6ZIY - chains 4 and 6 of the 15 polymer chains in the assembly; structure by electron microscopy, 4.25 A resolution (low resolution: residue-level contacts below are approximate; hydrogen-bond / salt-bridge calls are withheld).

[Chain 4]
Protein: NADH-quinone oxidoreductase subunit 4
Organism: Thermus thermophilus
Notes: EC 7.1.1.-
Reference sequence: Q56220 (NQO4_THET8); numbering as in UniProt (aligned over 1-409)
Amino-acid sequence (409 residues; each row starts with the number of its first residue):
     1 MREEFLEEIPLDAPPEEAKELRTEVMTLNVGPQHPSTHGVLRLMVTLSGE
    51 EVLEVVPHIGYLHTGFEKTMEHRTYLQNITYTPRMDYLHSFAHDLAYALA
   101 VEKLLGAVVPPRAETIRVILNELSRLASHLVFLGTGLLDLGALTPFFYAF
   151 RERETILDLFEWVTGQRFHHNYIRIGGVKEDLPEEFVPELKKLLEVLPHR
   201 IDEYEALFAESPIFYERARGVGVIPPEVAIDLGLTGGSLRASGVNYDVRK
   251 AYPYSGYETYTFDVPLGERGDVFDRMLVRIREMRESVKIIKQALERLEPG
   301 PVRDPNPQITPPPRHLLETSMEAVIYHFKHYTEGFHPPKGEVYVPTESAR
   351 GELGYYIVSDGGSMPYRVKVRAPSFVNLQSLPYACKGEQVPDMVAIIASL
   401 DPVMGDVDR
Disordered / not traced: 1-25
From the paper describing this entry:
  - catalytic residues: His-38, Tyr-87 (proposed by the authors, not directly observed)

[Chain 6]
Protein: NADH-quinone oxidoreductase subunit 6
Organism: Thermus thermophilus
Notes: EC 7.1.1.-
Reference sequence: Q56218 (NQO6_THET8); residue numbers follow UniProt; this construct covers 1-181
Amino-acid sequence (181 residues; numbered 1 to 181; the number before each row is that of its first residue):
     1 MALKDLFERDVQELEREGILFTTLEKLVAWGRSNSLWPATFGLACCAIEM
    51 MASTDARNDLARFGSEVFRASPRQADVMIVAGRLSKKMAPVMRRVWEQMP
   101 DPKWVISMGACASSGGMFNNYAIVQNVDSVVPVDVYVPGCPPRPEALIYA
   151 VMQLQKKVRGQAYNERGERLPPVAAWKRTRG
Disordered / not traced: 1-15
Metal / ion sites: 4Fe-4S cluster Fe: Cys-45, Cys-46, Cys-111, Cys-140
Small-molecule neighbours: 4Fe-4S cluster (SF4): Cys-45, Cys-46, Gly-82, Arg-83, Gly-109, Ala-110, Cys-111, Gly-139, Cys-140, Pro-141
Swiss-Prot annotation at these positions:
  - binding site ([4Fe-4S] cluster): Cys-45, Cys-46, Cys-111, Cys-140

[Interface between chain 4 and chain 6]
Residue-residue contacts (55):
  Gln-33(4) / Phe-41(6)
  Gln-33(4) / Gly-42(6)
  His-34(4) / Phe-41(6)
  His-34(4) / Val-95(6)
  Val-40(4) / Met-88(6)
  Gly-60(4) / Lys-87(6)
  Tyr-61(4) / Ser-85(6)
  Tyr-61(4) / Lys-87(6)
  Tyr-61(4) / Met-88(6)
  Leu-62(4) / Leu-43(6)
  Leu-62(4) / Ser-85(6)
  His-63(4) / Ser-85(6)
  His-63(4) / Tyr-121(6)
  His-63(4) / Ala-122(6)
  Thr-64(4) / Arg-83(6)
  Thr-64(4) / Asn-120(6)
  Thr-64(4) / Ala-122(6)
  Thr-64(4) / Ile-123(6)
  Gly-65(4) / Asn-120(6)
  Phe-66(4) / Arg-83(6)
  Phe-66(4) / Phe-118(6)
  Lys-68(4) / Asn-120(6)
  Thr-69(4) / Asn-120(6)
  Arg-73(4) / Met-117(6)
  Arg-73(4) / Asn-119(6)
  Thr-80(4) / Met-117(6)
  Tyr-81(4) / Met-117(6)
  Tyr-81(4) / Phe-118(6)
  Arg-84(4) / Arg-83(6)
  Arg-84(4) / Met-117(6)
  Arg-84(4) / Cys-140(6)
  Tyr-87(4) / Leu-43(6)
  Tyr-87(4) / Ala-44(6)
  Tyr-87(4) / Cys-45(6)
  Leu-88(4) / Ile-48(6)
  Phe-146(4) / Met-51(6)
  Phe-146(4) / Asp-55(6)
  Phe-147(4) / Thr-54(6)
  Phe-147(4) / Asp-55(6)
  Phe-150(4) / Ile-48(6)
  Phe-150(4) / Asp-55(6)
  Arg-153(4) / Glu-49(6)
  Glu-154(4) / Arg-57(6)
  Glu-154(4) / Asn-58(6)
  Leu-157(4) / Glu-49(6)
  Asp-158(4) / Arg-57(6)
  Glu-161(4) / Arg-143(6)
  Gln-166(4) / Cys-140(6)
  Arg-167(4) / Glu-49(6)
  Arg-167(4) / Arg-57(6)
  Arg-167(4) / Arg-143(6)
  Arg-167(4) / Pro-144(6)
  Phe-168(4) / Ile-48(6)
  Phe-168(4) / Glu-49(6)
  Phe-168(4) / Pro-141(6)
Interface residues without a listed pair, chain 4 (35 interface residues in all): Pro-32, Ile-59, Val-131, His-169, Gly-405, Arg-409
Interface residues without a listed pair, chain 6 (30 interface residues in all): Ala-52, Ala-56

[Summary]
Chain 4 and chain 6 form an interface of 35 and 30 residues respectively. Bound to chain 6: 4Fe-4S cluster.
Cys-45(6), Cys-46(6), Cys-111(6) and Cys-140(6) coordinate a 4Fe-4S cluster Fe ion. From UniProt: 4 [4Fe-4S]
cluster-binding residues on chain 6. From the paper: catalytic residues His-38(4) and Tyr-87(4).
Here chain 4 is NADH-quinone oxidoreductase subunit 4 and chain 6 is NADH-quinone oxidoreductase subunit 6,
both from Thermus thermophilus. Entry 6ZIY (Respiratory complex I from Thermus thermophilus, NADH dataset,
major state) was determined by electron microscopy together with 6I0D, 6I1P, 6Q8O, 6Q8W, 6Q8X, 6Y11 and 3
further entries from the same study.
